Entry 7P5X (electron microscopy, 3.20 A resolution); this record covers chains AD and AF of the 11 polymer chains in the assembly.

Chain AD:
Molecule: DNA-directed RNA polymerase subunit beta'
Organism: Mycolicibacterium smegmatis MC2 155
Reference sequence: A0QS66 (RPOC_MYCS2); residue numbers follow UniProt; this construct covers 1-1317
Amino-acid sequence (1317 residues; each row starts with the number of its first residue):
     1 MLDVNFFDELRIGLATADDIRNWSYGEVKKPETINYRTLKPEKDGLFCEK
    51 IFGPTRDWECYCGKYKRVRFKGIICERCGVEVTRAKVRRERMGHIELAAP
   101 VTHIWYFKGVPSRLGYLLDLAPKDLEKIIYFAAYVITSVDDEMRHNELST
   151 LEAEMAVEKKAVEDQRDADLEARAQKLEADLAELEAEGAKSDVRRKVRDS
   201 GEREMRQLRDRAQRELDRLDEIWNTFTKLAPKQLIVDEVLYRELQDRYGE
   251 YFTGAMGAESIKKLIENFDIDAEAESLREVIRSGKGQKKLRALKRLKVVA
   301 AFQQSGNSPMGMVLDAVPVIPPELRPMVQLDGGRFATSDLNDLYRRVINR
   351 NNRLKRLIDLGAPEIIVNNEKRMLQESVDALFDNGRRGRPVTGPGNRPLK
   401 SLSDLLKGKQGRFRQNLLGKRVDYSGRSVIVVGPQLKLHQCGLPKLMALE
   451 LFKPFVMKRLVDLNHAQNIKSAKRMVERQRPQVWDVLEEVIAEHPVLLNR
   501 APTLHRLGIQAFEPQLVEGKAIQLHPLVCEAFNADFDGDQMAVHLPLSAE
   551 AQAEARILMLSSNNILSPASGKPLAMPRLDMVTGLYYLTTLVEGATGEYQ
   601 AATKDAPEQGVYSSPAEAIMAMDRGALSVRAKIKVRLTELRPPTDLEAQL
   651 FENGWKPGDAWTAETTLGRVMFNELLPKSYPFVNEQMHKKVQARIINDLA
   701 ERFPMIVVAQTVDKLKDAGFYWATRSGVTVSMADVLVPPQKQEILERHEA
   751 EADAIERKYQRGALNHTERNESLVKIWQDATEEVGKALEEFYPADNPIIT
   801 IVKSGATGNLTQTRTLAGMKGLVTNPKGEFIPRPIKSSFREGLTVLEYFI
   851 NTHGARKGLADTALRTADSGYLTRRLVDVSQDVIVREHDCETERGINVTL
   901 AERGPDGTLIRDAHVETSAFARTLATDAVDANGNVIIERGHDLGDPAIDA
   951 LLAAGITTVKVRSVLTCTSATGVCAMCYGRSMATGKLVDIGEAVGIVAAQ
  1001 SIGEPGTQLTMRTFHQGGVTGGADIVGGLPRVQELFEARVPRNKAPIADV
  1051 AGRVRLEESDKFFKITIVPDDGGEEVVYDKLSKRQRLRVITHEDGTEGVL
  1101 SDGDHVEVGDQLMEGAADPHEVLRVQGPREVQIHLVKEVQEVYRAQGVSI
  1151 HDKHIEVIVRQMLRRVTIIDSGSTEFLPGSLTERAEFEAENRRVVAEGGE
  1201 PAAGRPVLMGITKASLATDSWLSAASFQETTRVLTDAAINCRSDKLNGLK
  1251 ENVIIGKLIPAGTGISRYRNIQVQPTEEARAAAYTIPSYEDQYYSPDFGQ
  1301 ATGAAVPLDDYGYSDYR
Not modelled in the structure: 1013-1025, 1093-1097, 1284-1317
Metal / ion sites: Zn2+ site 1: Cys-60, Cys-62, Cys-75, Cys-78; Zn2+ site 2: Cys-890, Cys-967, Cys-974, Cys-977
Curated features (UniProtKB/Swiss-Prot):
  - binding site (Zn(2+)): Cys-60, Cys-62, Cys-75, Cys-78, Cys-890, Cys-967, Cys-974, Cys-977
  - binding site (Mg(2+)): Asp-535, Asp-537, Asp-539

Chain AF:
Molecule: RNA polymerase sigma factor SigA
Organism: Mycolicibacterium smegmatis MC2 155
Reference sequence: A0QW02 (A0QW02_MYCS2); residue numbers follow UniProt; this construct covers 1-466
Amino-acid sequence (466 residues; numbered 1 to 466; the number before each row is that of its first residue):
     1 MAATKASPATEEPVKRTATKTPAKKAPAKRAAKSAAAKAGGKAPAKKAPA
    51 KRAAKGTAAKPEDGVTDDLEVTDDLEAEPGEDLDVEDTDLELDDLDSDDD
   101 TAVEDEEEEADAATPAVATAKAADDDIDEPSEKDKASGDFVWDEEESEAL
   151 RQARKDAELTASADSVRAYLKQIGKVALLNAEEEVELAKRIEAGLYATQK
   201 LAELAEKGEKLPVQQRRDMQWICRDGDRAKNHLLEANLRLVVSLAKRYTG
   251 RGMAFLDLIQEGNLGLIRAVEKFDYTKGYKFSTYATWWIRQAITRAMADQ
   301 ARTIRIPVHMVEVINKLGRIQRELLQDLGREPTPEELAKEMDITPEKVLE
   351 IQQYAREPISLDQTIGDEGDSQLGDFIEDSEAVVAVDAVSFTLLQDQLQS
   401 VLETLSEREAGVVRLRFGLTDGQPRTLDEIGQVYGVTRERIRQIESKTMS
   451 KLRHPSRSQVLRDYLD
Not modelled in the structure: 1-147, 466

How chain AD and chain AF interact:
Pairs across the interface - 75 pairs, chain AD then chain AF:
  Glu-32(AD) / Arg-305(AF)  salt bridge
  Thr-33(AD) / Thr-303(AF)  hydrogen bond (side chain-backbone)
  Ile-34(AD) / Ile-304(AF)  hydrophobic
  Tyr-36(AD) / Ile-304(AF)  hydrophobic
  Tyr-36(AD) / Arg-305(AF)
  Tyr-36(AD) / Pro-307(AF)
  Tyr-36(AD) / Met-310(AF)
  Arg-67(AD) / Gly-422(AF)  hydrogen bond (side chain-backbone)
  Arg-67(AD) / Gln-423(AF)
  Arg-214(AD) / Arg-151(AF)
  Val-236(AD) / Leu-159(AF)  hydrophobic
  Asp-237(AD) / Lys-155(AF)  salt bridge
  Glu-238(AD) / Gln-172(AF)
  Pro-326(AD) / Leu-361(AF)  hydrophobic
  Met-327(AD) / Thr-303(AF)
  Leu-330(AD) / Ile-359(AF)  hydrophobic
  Leu-330(AD) / Ile-377(AF)  hydrophobic
  Gly-332(AD) / Arg-356(AF)
  Gly-333(AD) / Arg-356(AF)  hydrogen bond (backbone-side chain)
  Arg-334(AD) / Arg-356(AF)
  Arg-334(AD) / Glu-357(AF)  hydrogen bond (side chain-backbone)
  Arg-334(AD) / Ile-359(AF)
  Phe-335(AD) / Pro-358(AF)
  Phe-335(AD) / Ile-359(AF)  hydrogen bond (backbone-backbone)
  Ala-336(AD) / Pro-358(AF)
  Ala-336(AD) / Ile-359(AF)
  Ala-336(AD) / Leu-361(AF)  hydrophobic
  Thr-337(AD) / Thr-303(AF)
  Thr-337(AD) / Ile-359(AF)  hydrogen bond (backbone-backbone)
  Thr-337(AD) / Ser-360(AF)
  Thr-337(AD) / Leu-361(AF)  hydrogen bond (backbone-backbone)
  Ser-338(AD) / Asp-362(AF)
  Asp-339(AD) / Ser-360(AF)  hydrogen bond
  Asp-339(AD) / Asp-362(AF)
  Asp-342(AD) / Thr-303(AF)
  Arg-345(AD) / Arg-302(AF)  hydrogen bond (side chain-backbone)
  Asn-349(AD) / Gln-300(AF)
  Arg-350(AD) / Asp-257(AF)  salt bridge
  Arg-353(AD) / Asp-257(AF)  salt bridge
  Arg-353(AD) / Gln-260(AF)
  Arg-353(AD) / Glu-261(AF)  salt bridge
  Arg-353(AD) / Gln-300(AF)  hydrogen bond
  Leu-357(AD) / Gln-260(AF)
  Leu-357(AD) / Leu-264(AF)  hydrophobic
  Leu-360(AD) / Leu-264(AF)  hydrophobic
  Pro-363(AD) / Leu-234(AF)
  Pro-363(AD) / Glu-235(AF)
  Ile-365(AD) / Glu-235(AF)
  Ile-366(AD) / Leu-238(AF)  hydrophobic
  Ile-366(AD) / Gln-260(AF)
  Ile-366(AD) / Asn-263(AF)
  Asn-369(AD) / Tyr-169(AF)
  Asn-369(AD) / Gln-260(AF)  hydrogen bond
  Glu-370(AD) / Gln-260(AF)  hydrogen bond
  Arg-372(AD) / Ser-165(AF)
  Met-373(AD) / Leu-256(AF)  hydrophobic
  Met-373(AD) / Asp-257(AF)
  Met-373(AD) / Gln-260(AF)
  Glu-376(AD) / Ser-165(AF)  hydrogen bond
  Arg-387(AD) / Ala-163(AF)  hydrogen bond (side chain-backbone)
  Arg-397(AD) / Ser-360(AF)  hydrogen bond
  Lys-400(AD) / Asp-362(AF)
  Lys-400(AD) / Gln-372(AF)  hydrogen bond
  Gln-410(AD) / Gly-369(AF)
  Gln-410(AD) / Asp-370(AF)
  Gln-467(AD) / Val-460(AF)
  Gln-467(AD) / Asp-463(AF)
  Asn-468(AD) / Val-460(AF)
  Asn-468(AD) / Asp-463(AF)
  Asn-468(AD) / Tyr-464(AF)
  Ile-469(AD) / Ser-390(AF)
  Ile-469(AD) / Leu-393(AF)  hydrophobic
  Lys-470(AD) / Asp-463(AF)
  Lys-470(AD) / Tyr-464(AF)
  Arg-474(AD) / Asp-463(AF)  salt bridge
Other interface residues (no listed pair), chain AD (53 interface residues in all): Asn-35, Arg-37, Glu-126, Lys-127, Arg-356, Ala-362, Gln-415, Ser-471, Lys-473
Other interface residues (no listed pair), chain AF (51 interface residues in all): Ala-161, Ala-168, Lys-175, Ile-267, Ala-301, Tyr-354, Gln-363, Asp-375, Val-386, Gln-459

Summary:
The interface between chain AD and chain AF involves 53 residues on one side and 51 on the other; the contacts
include 16 hydrogen bonds and 6 salt bridges. Polar contacts include Glu-32(AD)/Arg-305(AF),
Asp-237(AD)/Lys-155(AF) and Arg-350(AD)/Asp-257(AF).
Chain AD is DNA-directed RNA polymerase subunit beta' and chain AF is RNA polymerase sigma factor SigA, both
from Mycolicibacterium smegmatis MC2 155; the structure, Mycobacterial RNAP with transcriptional activator
PafBC, was determined by electron microscopy.
